Entry 7FJO (electron microscopy, 3.34 A resolution); this record covers chains F and C of the 9 polymer chains in the assembly.

Chain F:
Molecule: T6 heavy chain
Source organism: Homo sapiens
Sequence (216 residues; numbered 1 to 216; the number before each row is that of its first residue):
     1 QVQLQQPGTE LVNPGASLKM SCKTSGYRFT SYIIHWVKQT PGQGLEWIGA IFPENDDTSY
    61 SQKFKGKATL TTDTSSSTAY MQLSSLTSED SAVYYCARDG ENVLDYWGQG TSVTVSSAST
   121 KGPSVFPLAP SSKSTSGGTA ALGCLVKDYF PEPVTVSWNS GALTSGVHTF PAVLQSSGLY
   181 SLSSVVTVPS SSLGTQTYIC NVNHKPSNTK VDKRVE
Unresolved in the structure: 1-10, 118-216
Cystine bridges: Cys-22/Cys-96

Chain C:
Molecule: Spike glycoprotein
Source organism: Severe acute respiratory syndrome coronavirus 2
Reference sequence: P0DTC2 (SPIKE_SARS2); residue numbers follow UniProt; this construct covers 16-241, 245-1208
Sequence (1280 residues; each row starts with the number of its first residue; note: 3 numbers in that range are skipped by the numbering (no residue carries them; nothing is unmodelled there)):
    16 VNFTTRTQLP PAYTNSFTRG VYYPDKVFRS SVLHSTQDLF LPFFSNVTWF HAIHVSGTNG
    76 TKRFANPVLP FNDGVYFAST EKSNIIRGWI FGTTLDSKTQ SLLIVNNATN VVIKVCEFQF
   136 CNDPFLGVYY HKNNKSWMES EFRVYSSANN CTFEYVSQPF LMDLEGKQGN FKNLREFVFK
   196 NIDGYFKIYS KHTPINLVRG LPQGFSALEP LVDLPIGINI TRFQTL
   245 HRSYLTPGDS SSGWTAGAAA YYVGYLQPRT FLLKYNENGT ITDAVDCALD PLSETKCTLK
   305 TFTVEKGIYQ TSNFRVQPTE SIVRFPNITN LCPFGEVFNA TRFASVYAWN RKRISNCVAD
   365 YSVLYNSASF STFKCYGVSP TKLNDLCFTN VYADSFVIRG DEVRQIAPGQ TGNIADYNYK
   425 LPDDFTGCVI AWNSNNLDSK VGGNYNYLYR LFRKSNLKPF ERDISTEIYQ AGSTPCNGVK
   485 GFNCYFPLQS YGFQPTYGVG YQPYRVVVLS FELLHAPATV CGPKKSTNLV KNKCVNFNFN
   545 GLTGTGVLTE SNKKFLPFQQ FGRDIADTTD AVRDPQTLEI LDITPCSFGG VSVITPGTNT
   605 SNQVAVLYQG VNCTEVPVAI HADQLTPTWR VYSTGSNVFQ TRAGCLIGAE HVNNSYECDI
   665 PIGAGICASY QTQTNSPGSA SSVASQSIIA YTMSLGVENS VAYSNNSIAI PTNFTISVTT
   725 EILPVSMTKT SVDCTMYICG DSTECSNLLL QYGSFCTQLN RALTGIAVEQ DKNTQEVFAQ
   785 VKQIYKTPPI KDFGGFNFSQ ILPDPSKPSK RSFIEDLLFN KVTLADAGFI KQYGDCLGDI
   845 AARDLICAQK FNGLTVLPPL LTDEMIAQYT SALLAGTITS GWTFGAGAAL QIPFAMQMAY
   905 RFNGIGVTQN VLYENQKLIA NQFNSAIGKI QDSLSSTASA LGKLQDVVNQ NAQALNTLVK
   965 QLSSNFGAIS SVLNDILSRL DPPEAEVQID RLITGRLQSL QTYVTQQLIR AAEIRASANL
  1025 AATKMSECVL GQSKRVDFCG KGYHLMSFPQ SAPHGVVFLH VTYVPAQEKN FTTAPAICHD
  1085 GKAHFPREGV FVSNGTHWFV TQRNFYEPQI ITTDNTFVSG NCDVVIGIVN NTVYDPLQPE
  1145 LDSFKEELDK YFKNHTSPDV DLGDISGINA SVVNIQKEID RLNEVAKNLN ESLIDLQELG
  1205 KYEQGSGYIP EAPRDGQAYV RKDGEWVLLS TFLGRSLEVL FQGPGHHHHH HHHSAWSHPQ
  1265 FEKGGGSGGG GSGGSAWSHP QFEKGSDYKD DDDK
Unresolved in the structure: 16-26, 67-80, 144-164, 173-185, 245-262, 621-640, 677-689, 828-854, 1148-1298
Cystine bridges: Cys-336/Cys-361, Cys-379/Cys-432, Cys-391/Cys-525, Cys-480/Cys-488, Cys-617/Cys-649, Cys-1082/Cys-1126
Glycans and other covalent adducts: N-acetylglucosamine (NAG) linked to Asn-282, Asn-331, Asn-616, Asn-657, Asn-709, Asn-717, Asn-801, Asn-1074, Asn-1134
Sequence notes: variant Phe-18 (Leu in P0DTC2), Ala-80 (Asp in P0DTC2), Gly-215 (Asp in P0DTC2), Thr-305 (Ser in P0DTC2), Asn-417 (Lys in P0DTC2), Lys-484 (Glu in P0DTC2), Tyr-501 (Asn in P0DTC2), Gly-614 (Asp in P0DTC2), Val-701 (Ala in P0DTC2); engineered mutation Gly-682 (Arg in P0DTC2), Ser-683 (Arg in P0DTC2), Ser-685 (Arg in P0DTC2), Pro-986 (Lys in P0DTC2), Pro-987 (Val in P0DTC2); expression tag (1209-1298)
Curated features (UniProtKB/Swiss-Prot):
  - region: Asn-280 to Cys-301 (Putative superantigen), Arg-403 to Asp-405 (Integrin-binding motif), Asn-448 to Phe-456 (Immunodominant HLA epitope recognized by the CD8+), Pro-681, Ala-684 (Putative superantigen), Ser-816 to Tyr-837 (Fusion peptide 1), Lys-835 to Phe-855 (Fusion peptide 2), Asp-1163 to Glu-1202 (Heptad repeat 2)
  - site: Arg-815, Ser-816 (Cleavage)
  - glycosylation: Asn-17 (N-linked (GlcNAc...) (complex) asparagine), Asn-61 (N-linked (GlcNAc...) (hybrid) asparagine), Asn-74 (N-linked (GlcNAc...) (complex) asparagine), Asn-122 (N-linked (GlcNAc...) (hybrid) asparagine), Asn-149 (N-linked (GlcNAc...) (complex) asparagine), Asn-165 (N-linked (GlcNAc...) (complex) asparagine), Asn-234 (N-linked (GlcNAc...) (high mannose) asparagine), Asn-282 (N-linked (GlcNAc...) (complex) asparagine), Thr-323 (O-linked (GalNAc) threonine), Ser-325 (O-linked (HexNAc...) serine), Asn-331 (N-linked (GlcNAc...) (complex) asparagine), Asn-343 (N-linked (GlcNAc...) (complex) asparagine), Asn-603 (N-linked (GlcNAc...) (hybrid) asparagine), Asn-616 (N-linked (GlcNAc...) (complex) asparagine), Asn-657 (N-linked (GlcNAc...) (complex) asparagine), Thr-676 (O-linked (GlcNAc...) threonine), Thr-678 (O-linked (GlcNAc...) threonine), Asn-709 (N-linked (GlcNAc...) (high mannose) asparagine), Asn-717 (N-linked (GlcNAc...) (hybrid) asparagine), Asn-801 (N-linked (GlcNAc...) (hybrid) asparagine) and 6 more in UniProt

Chain F / chain C interface:
Residue-residue contacts - 16 pairs, chain F then chain C:
  Tyr-32(F) / Tyr-473(C)  hydrogen bond
  Tyr-32(F) / Ala-475(C)  hydrophobic
  Tyr-32(F) / Gly-476(C)
  Ile-33(F) / Ala-475(C)
  Ile-33(F) / Gly-476(C)
  Ile-33(F) / Ser-477(C)
  Ala-50(F) / Phe-486(C)  hydrophobic
  Phe-52(F) / Tyr-473(C)  hydrophobic
  Phe-52(F) / Ala-475(C)  hydrophobic
  Phe-52(F) / Tyr-489(C)
  Glu-54(F) / Phe-456(C)
  Asp-57(F) / Phe-486(C)
  Asp-57(F) / Asn-487(C)
  Asp-57(F) / Tyr-489(C)  hydrogen bond
  Ser-59(F) / Phe-486(C)
  Asp-99(F) / Ser-477(C)  hydrogen bond
Also at the interface, not in a pair above, chain F (11 interface residues in all): Trp-47, Asn-55, Gly-100
Also at the interface, not in a pair above, chain C (11 interface residues in all): Tyr-421, Leu-455, Gln-493

Summary:
Chain F and chain C each contribute 11 residues to their interface; the contacts include 3 hydrogen bonds.
Polar pairs include Tyr-32(F)/Tyr-473(C), Asp-57(F)/Tyr-489(C) and Asp-99(F)/Ser-477(C). Covalently linked
N-acetylglucosamine: at Asn-282(C), Asn-331(C), Asn-616(C), Asn-657(C), Asn-709(C) and Asn-717(C) and 3 more.
Here chain F is T6 heavy chain (Homo sapiens) and chain C is Spike glycoprotein (Severe acute respiratory
syndrome coronavirus 2). Entry 7FJO (Cryo-EM structure of South African (B.1.351) SARS-CoV-2 spike
glycoprotein in complex with three T6 Fab) was determined by electron microscopy together with 7FJN and 7FJS
from the same study.
